9BJU - chains C and Z of the 4 polymer chains in the assembly; structure by X-ray diffraction, 2.47 A resolution.

[Chain C]
Protein: von Hippel-Lindau disease tumor suppressor
Organism: Homo sapiens
UniProt: P40337 (VHL_HUMAN); residues 54-213 here = UniProt positions 54-213
Sequence (176 residues; each row starts with the number of its first residue):
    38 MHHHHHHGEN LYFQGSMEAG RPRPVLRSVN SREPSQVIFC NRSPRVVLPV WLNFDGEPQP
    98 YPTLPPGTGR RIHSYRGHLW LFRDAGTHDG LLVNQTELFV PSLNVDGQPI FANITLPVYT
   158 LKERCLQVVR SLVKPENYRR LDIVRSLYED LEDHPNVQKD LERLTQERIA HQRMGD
Disordered / not traced: 38-60, 142-144, 206-213
Construct notes: initiating methionine (38); expression tag (39-53)
Modified residues: Cys-77 (S-oxy cysteine; CSX)
UniProt features mapped onto this chain:
  - region: Thr-157 to Val-166 (Interaction with Elongin BC complex)
  - natural variant: Leu-63 (L63P: In PCC), Arg-64 (R64P: In PCC), Ser-65 (S65A: In PCC; S65L: In VHLD; S65W: In VHLD), Val-66 to Gln-73 (deletion: In VHLD), Ser-68 (S68W: In PCC and VHLD), Glu-70 (E70K: In VHLD), Val-74 (V74G: In VHLD), Ile-75 (deletion: In VHLD), Phe-76 (F76I: In VHLD; F76L: In VHLD; F76S: In VHLD; deletion: In VHLD), Asn-78 (N78H: In VHLD; N78S: In VHLD; N78T: In VHLD), Arg-79 (R79P: In VHLD), Ser-80 (S80I: In VHLD; S80N: In PCC and VHLD; S80R: In VHLD), 64 further natural variant entries in UniProt
  - mutagenesis: Tyr-98 (Y98N: No interaction with HIF1A. No HIF1A degradation)

[Chain Z]
Protein: 3-pyridin-4-yl-2,4-dihydro-indeno[1,2-.c.]pyrazole
Sequence (5 residues; row label = number of the first residue in the row):
     1 XXPXX
Modified residues: ACE (acetyl group) at position 1, TBG (3-methyl-L-valine) at position 2, A1AQ4 (4-phenyl-D-phenylalanine) at position 4, NH2 (amino group) at position 5; Pro-3 (4-hydroxyproline; HYP)

[How chain C and chain Z interact]
Residue-residue contacts (19):
  Phe-76(C) / A1AQ4_4(Z)
  Pro-86(C) / A1AQ4_4(Z)
  Trp-88(C) / Pro-3(Z)
  Phe-91(C) / ACE_1(Z)
  Tyr-98(C) / TBG_2(Z)
  Tyr-98(C) / Pro-3(Z)  hydrogen bond (side chain-backbone)
  Tyr-98(C) / A1AQ4_4(Z)
  Pro-99(C) / A1AQ4_4(Z)
  Arg-107(C) / A1AQ4_4(Z)
  Ile-109(C) / A1AQ4_4(Z)
  His-110(C) / Pro-3(Z)
  His-110(C) / A1AQ4_4(Z)
  Ser-111(C) / Pro-3(Z)
  Tyr-112(C) / ACE_1(Z)
  Tyr-112(C) / TBG_2(Z)
  Tyr-112(C) / Pro-3(Z)
  His-115(C) / ACE_1(Z)  hydrogen bond (side chain-backbone)
  His-115(C) / Pro-3(Z)
  Trp-117(C) / Pro-3(Z)
Other interface residues (no listed pair), chain C (16 interface residues in all): Asn-67, Arg-69, Leu-101

[In short]
Chain C and chain Z form an interface of 16 and 4 residues respectively, with 2 hydrogen bonds. Polar contacts
include Tyr-98(C)/Pro-3(Z) and His-115(C)/ACE_1(Z). UniProt lists one mutagenesis site on chain C.
Here chain C is von Hippel-Lindau disease tumor suppressor (Homo sapiens) and chain Z is
3-pyridin-4-yl-2,4-dihydro-indeno[1,2-.c.]pyrazole. Entry 9BJU (Crystal structure of the complex between VHL,
ElonginB, ElonginC, and compound 5) was determined by X-ray diffraction, deposited together with 9BOL.
